Entry 7Z6Q (electron microscopy, 2.50 A resolution); this record covers chains A and B of the 12 polymer chains in the assembly.

[Chain A]
Name: Photosystem P840 reaction center, large subunit
Source organism: Chlorobaculum tepidum TLS
UniProt: Q8KAY0 (Q8KAY0_CHLTE); numbering as in UniProt (aligned over 1-731)
Chain sequence (731 residues; each row starts with the number of its first residue):
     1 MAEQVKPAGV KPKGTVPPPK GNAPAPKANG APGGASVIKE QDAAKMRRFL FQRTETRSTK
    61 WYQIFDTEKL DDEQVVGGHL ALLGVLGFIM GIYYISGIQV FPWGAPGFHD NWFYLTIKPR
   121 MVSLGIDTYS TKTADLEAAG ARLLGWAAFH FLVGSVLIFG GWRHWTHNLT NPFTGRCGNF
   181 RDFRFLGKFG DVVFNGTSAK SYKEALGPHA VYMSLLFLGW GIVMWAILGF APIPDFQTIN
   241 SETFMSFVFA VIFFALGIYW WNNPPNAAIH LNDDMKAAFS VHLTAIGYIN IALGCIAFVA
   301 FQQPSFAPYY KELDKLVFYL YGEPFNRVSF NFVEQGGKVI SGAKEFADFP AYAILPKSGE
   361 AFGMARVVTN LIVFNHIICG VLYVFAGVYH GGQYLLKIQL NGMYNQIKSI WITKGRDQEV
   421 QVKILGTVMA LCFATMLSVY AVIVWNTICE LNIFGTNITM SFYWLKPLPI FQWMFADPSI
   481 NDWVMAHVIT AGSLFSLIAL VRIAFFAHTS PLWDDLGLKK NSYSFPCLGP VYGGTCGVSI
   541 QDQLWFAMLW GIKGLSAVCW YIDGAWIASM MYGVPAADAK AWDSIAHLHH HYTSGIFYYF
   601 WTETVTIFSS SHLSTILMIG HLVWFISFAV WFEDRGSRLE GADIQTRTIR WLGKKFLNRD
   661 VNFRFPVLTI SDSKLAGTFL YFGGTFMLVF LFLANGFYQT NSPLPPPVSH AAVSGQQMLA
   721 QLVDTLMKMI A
Not modelled in the structure: 1-41, 709-731
Bound ions: bacteriochlorophyll a Mg site 1 near Glu-242 (its only coordinating residue here); bacteriochlorophyll a Mg site 2 near Asn-375 (its only coordinating residue here); 4Fe-4S cluster Fe: Cys-527, Cys-536 (shared with 2 residues of chain a); Ca2+: Asp-563, Glu-603, Phe-692, Asn-695, Gly-696
Small-molecule neighbours:
  - bacteriochlorophyll a (BCL), molecule 1: Trp-61, Tyr-62, Gln-63, Ile-64, Phe-65, Asp-66, Thr-67, Lys-276, Phe-279, Leu-283, Leu-382, Tyr-383, Phe-385, Ala-386, Tyr-389, His-390, Gln-393, Tyr-523, Gln-541, Leu-544, Trp-545, Met-548, Leu-675, Phe-679
  - bacteriochlorophyll a (BCL), molecule 2: Phe-65, Thr-67, Leu-70, Val-75, Gly-78, His-79, Leu-82, Trp-165, Met-275, Ala-278, Phe-279, His-282, Leu-283, Ile-286
  - bacteriochlorophyll a (BCL), molecule 3: Asp-72, Val-75, Val-76, His-79, Leu-80, Leu-83, Phe-149, Leu-152, Val-153, Val-156, Leu-157, Phe-180, Phe-183, Phe-185, Phe-194, Thr-197, Ser-198, Ala-199, Lys-200, Ser-201, Tyr-202, Ala-205, Pro-208, His-209, Tyr-212, Leu-216
  - bacteriochlorophyll a (BCL), molecule 4: Leu-80, Val-156, Leu-157, Phe-159, Gly-160, Arg-163, His-164, Asn-168, Leu-169, Thr-170, Asn-171, Pro-172, Arg-176, Gly-178, Asn-179, Phe-183, Phe-185, Leu-186, Tyr-212, Leu-215, Leu-216
  - bacteriochlorophyll a (BCL), molecule 5: Leu-83, Leu-86, Gly-87, Met-90, Tyr-94, Ile-117, Arg-120, Met-121, Leu-124, Trp-146, Phe-149, His-150, Val-153, Gly-154, Leu-157, Met-213, Leu-216, Phe-217, Trp-220, Val-223, Ile-289
  - bacteriochlorophyll a (BCL), molecule 6: Leu-83, Tyr-202, Lys-203, Ala-205, Leu-206, His-209, Ala-210, Met-213, Leu-216, Gly-219, Trp-220, Val-223, Pro-265, Ala-267, Leu-271, Asn-272, Ala-278, Val-281, His-282, Ala-285, Ile-286, Trp-411
  - bacteriochlorophyll a (BCL), molecule 7: Leu-86, Ile-89, Met-90, Tyr-93, Thr-116, Ile-117, Pro-119, Arg-120, Ser-123, Phe-217, Phe-236, Gln-237, Thr-238, Ile-239, Ser-241, Glu-242, Met-245, Ser-246, Phe-249, Ile-286, Asn-290, Leu-293, Phe-301, Ser-305, Phe-306, Tyr-309, Tyr-310, Ile-372, Asn-375, His-376, Cys-379, Tyr-383
  - bacteriochlorophyll a (BCL), molecule 8: Tyr-93, Trp-112, Phe-113, Thr-116, Ile-117, Leu-371, Ile-372, Phe-374, Asn-375, Ile-378, Cys-379, Leu-382, Phe-679, Phe-682, Gly-683, Phe-686, Met-687, Val-689, Phe-690, Leu-693
  - bacteriochlorophyll a (BCL), molecule 9: Asp-110, Asn-111, Trp-112, Phe-113, Leu-320, Tyr-321, Gly-322, His-612, Thr-615, Ile-616, Ile-619, Met-687, Phe-690
  - bacteriochlorophyll a (BCL), molecule 10: Ala-268, His-270, Leu-271, Ala-277, Ser-280, Val-281, Thr-284, Ala-285, Tyr-288, Val-384, Gly-387, Val-388, Gly-391, Gly-392, Tyr-394, Leu-395, Ile-410, Trp-411, Ile-412, Lys-414, Gly-415, Ile-424, Leu-500, Ala-504, Phe-505
  - bacteriochlorophyll a (BCL), molecule 11: Leu-431, Phe-433, Ala-434, Thr-435, Ser-438, Pro-467, Leu-468, Phe-471, Phe-475, Asp-482, Trp-483, Ala-486, His-487, Thr-490
  - chlorophyll a (CLA), molecule 1: Met-429, Cys-432, Phe-433, Met-436, Leu-437, Tyr-440, Phe-495, Ile-498, Arg-502, Phe-546, Leu-549, Trp-550
  - chlorophyll a (CLA), molecule 2: Met-436, Tyr-440, Ala-441, Val-444, Thr-447, Ile-448, Phe-454, Phe-495, Leu-549, Trp-550, Ile-552, Lys-553, Met-570, Ile-596, Phe-597, Phe-600, Trp-624, Tyr-681
  - chlorophyll a (CLA), molecule 3: Met-618, Ile-619, His-621, Leu-622, Trp-624, Phe-625, Phe-628
  - chlorophyll a (CLA), molecule 4: Leu-622, Val-623, Phe-625, Ile-626, Phe-628, Ala-629, Phe-632, Asp-634, Ser-637, Arg-638, Gly-641, Ala-642, Gln-645
  - F39 ([(2R,3S,4S,5R,6R)-6-[(10E,12E,14E)-2,6,10,14,19,23-hexamethyl-25-(2,3,6-trimethylphenyl)pentacosa-6,8,10,12,14,16,18,20,22,24-decaen-2-yl]oxy-3,4,5-tris(oxidanyl)oxan-2-yl]methyl dodecanoate): Phe-236, Gln-237, Tyr-288, Ala-292, Leu-293, Cys-295, Ile-296, Ala-297, Val-299, Ala-300, Phe-301, Gln-303, Ser-305, Phe-306, Ile-372, His-376, Ile-424, Val-501, Ala-504, Phe-505
  - Bacteriochlorophyll A isomer (GS0), molecule 1: Met-436, Tyr-440, Ile-443, Val-488, Gly-492, Ile-552, Lys-553, Gly-554, Ser-556, Ala-557, Trp-560, Ile-567, Ile-596, Phe-600, Thr-604, Ile-607, Phe-608, Leu-617, His-621, Trp-624, Tyr-681, Thr-685, Leu-688, Val-689, Phe-692
  - Bacteriochlorophyll A isomer (GS0), molecule 2: Phe-597, Phe-600, Trp-601
  - IKV ([(2R)-2-hexadecanoyloxy-3-[(2S,3S,4R,5R,6S)-6-(hydroxymethyl)-3,4,5-tris(oxidanyl)oxan-2-yl]oxy-propyl] hexadecanoate): Ile-291, Cys-295, Phe-298, Arg-366, Ile-377, Val-381, Phe-385, Met-474, Phe-475, Ala-476, Asp-477, Asn-481, Asp-482, Met-485, Ala-486, Ile-489, Thr-490, Gly-492, Ser-493, Leu-494, Gly-551, Gly-554, Leu-555, Val-558, Tyr-561, Ile-562, Gly-564, Tyr-592, Gln-699
  - 4Fe-4S cluster (SF4): Cys-527, Gly-529, Pro-530, Cys-536, Glu-633, Ile-670
What the authors report for this chain:
  - binding site for Bacteriochlorophyll A isomer: Trp-601 (from molecular simulation)

[Chain B]
Name: Photosystem P840 reaction center iron-sulfur protein
Source organism: Chlorobaculum tepidum TLS
UniProt: Q8KAY1 (Q8KAY1_CHLTE); numbering as in UniProt (aligned over 1-231)
Chain sequence (231 residues; row label = number of the first residue in the row):
     1 MAEPVENKNQ APAPGAKVPP KGAPAAPKAG APAAPKGPVA PKAGAPAAKT GASAAKQAGK
    61 PRLASLGVTL GRSGVRQESA LPYVKPKAVP PPKPAAPAAK GAPAPKGAPA APAAKAAPGA
   121 PVAKAAPKAK KHYFIIENLC VGCGLCLDKC PPKVNAIGYK FYGDVQEGGF RCYIDQAACI
   181 SCSACFSGDE CPSGALIEVL PDGEVLDFSY TPPERLDFDL RFLHRFHREA R
Not modelled in the structure: 1-59, 81-127, 230-231
Bound ions: 4Fe-4S cluster Fe site 1: Cys-140, Cys-143, Cys-146, Cys-191; 4Fe-4S cluster Fe site 2: Cys-150, Cys-179, Cys-182, Cys-185
Small-molecule neighbours:
  - 4Fe-4S cluster (SF4), molecule 1: Tyr-133, Lys-149, Cys-150, Pro-151, Val-154, Ala-156, Ile-157, Ile-174, Cys-179, Ile-180, Ser-181, Cys-182, Ser-183, Ala-184, Cys-185
  - 4Fe-4S cluster (SF4), molecule 2: Ile-135, Cys-140, Val-141, Gly-142, Cys-143, Gly-144, Leu-145, Cys-146, Cys-172, Cys-191, Pro-192, Ser-193, Ala-195, Leu-196
What the authors report for this chain:
  - binding site for 4Fe-4S cluster: Lys-149 (proposed by the authors, not directly observed)

[Chain A / chain B interface]
Contacting residue pairs - 53 pairs, chain A then chain B:
  Ala-44(A) / Pro-152(B)
  Arg-47(A) / Pro-152(B)  hydrogen bond (side chain-backbone)
  Arg-47(A) / Asn-155(B)
  Arg-48(A) / Pro-152(B)
  Phe-51(A) / Leu-147(B)
  Phe-51(A) / Asp-148(B)
  Phe-51(A) / Cys-150(B)
  Phe-51(A) / Pro-152(B)  hydrophobic
  Thr-54(A) / Asp-148(B)  hydrogen bond
  Thr-56(A) / Leu-145(B)
  Thr-56(A) / Lys-149(B)
  Thr-56(A) / Glu-190(B)
  Arg-57(A) / Glu-190(B)
  Glu-73(A) / Ala-80(B)
  His-167(A) / Arg-76(B)  hydrogen bond (backbone-side chain)
  Asn-168(A) / Arg-76(B)
  Arg-176(A) / Gly-74(B)
  Cys-177(A) / Ser-73(B)
  Cys-177(A) / Gly-74(B)  hydrogen bond (backbone-backbone)
  Asn-179(A) / Leu-70(B)
  Asn-179(A) / Gly-71(B)
  Asn-179(A) / Gln-77(B)
  Phe-180(A) / Ala-80(B)
  Asp-182(A) / Arg-72(B)  salt bridge
  Phe-183(A) / Arg-72(B)  hydrogen bond (backbone-side chain)
  Arg-184(A) / Arg-72(B)
  Gly-196(A) / Arg-72(B)  hydrogen bond (backbone-side chain)
  Thr-197(A) / Arg-72(B)
  Leu-400(A) / Tyr-210(B)
  Asn-401(A) / Tyr-210(B)  hydrogen bond (backbone-side chain)
  Gly-402(A) / Pro-212(B)
  Asn-405(A) / Arg-215(B)  hydrogen bond (backbone-side chain)
  Gln-406(A) / Arg-215(B)
  Lys-414(A) / His-227(B)
  Leu-518(A) / Pro-192(B)
  Leu-518(A) / Ser-193(B)
  Lys-519(A) / Pro-192(B)  hydrogen bond (backbone-backbone)
  Lys-519(A) / Phe-208(B)
  Asn-521(A) / Asp-189(B)  hydrogen bond (side chain-backbone)
  Asn-521(A) / Glu-190(B)  hydrogen bond (side chain-backbone)
  Asn-521(A) / Cys-191(B)  hydrogen bond (side chain-backbone)
  Asn-521(A) / Pro-192(B)
  Leu-528(A) / Val-141(B)
  Leu-528(A) / Cys-143(B)
  Leu-528(A) / Pro-192(B)  hydrophobic
  Pro-530(A) / Val-165(B)  hydrophobic
  Pro-530(A) / Gln-166(B)
  Pro-530(A) / Phe-170(B)  hydrophobic
  Val-531(A) / Val-141(B)
  Val-531(A) / Val-165(B)
  Val-531(A) / Phe-170(B)  hydrophobic
  Tyr-532(A) / Gln-166(B)
  Gly-533(A) / Gln-166(B)  hydrogen bond (backbone-backbone)
Also at the interface, not in a pair above, chain A (39 interface residues in all): Glu-55, Asp-71, Thr-166, Leu-169, Gln-399, Gly-517
Also at the interface, not in a pair above, chain B (34 interface residues in all): Ser-79, Lys-153, Gly-168, Asp-217

[Summary]
39 residues of chain A and 34 residues of chain B are in contact; the contacts include 13 hydrogen bonds and 1
salt bridge. Polar contacts include Asp-182(A)/Arg-72(B), Arg-47(A)/Pro-152(B) and Thr-54(A)/Asp-148(B). The
paper reports a binding site for Bacteriochlorophyll A isomer at Trp-601(A); a binding site for 4Fe-4S cluster
at Lys-149(B).
Chain A is Photosystem P840 reaction center, large subunit and chain B is Photosystem P840 reaction center
iron-sulfur protein, both from Chlorobaculum tepidum TLS; the structure, Cryo-EM structure of the whole
photosynthetic complex from the green sulfur bacteria, was determined by electron microscopy.
